PDB entry 8VWG | electron microscopy, 4.17 A resolution (low resolution: residue-level contacts below are approximate; hydrogen-bond / salt-bridge calls are withheld) | chains A and E of the 9 polymer chains in the assembly

[Chain A (and E)]
Molecule: Copia VLP protein
Notes: chain E of this document is another copy of the same molecule, construct and numbering; everything in this record applies to it too
Reference sequence: P04146 (COPIA_DROME); residues 0-269 here correspond to UniProt positions 1-270 (UniProt number = residue number + 1)
Amino-acid sequence (270 residues; numbered 0 to 269; the number before each row is that of its first residue; numbering starts at 0):
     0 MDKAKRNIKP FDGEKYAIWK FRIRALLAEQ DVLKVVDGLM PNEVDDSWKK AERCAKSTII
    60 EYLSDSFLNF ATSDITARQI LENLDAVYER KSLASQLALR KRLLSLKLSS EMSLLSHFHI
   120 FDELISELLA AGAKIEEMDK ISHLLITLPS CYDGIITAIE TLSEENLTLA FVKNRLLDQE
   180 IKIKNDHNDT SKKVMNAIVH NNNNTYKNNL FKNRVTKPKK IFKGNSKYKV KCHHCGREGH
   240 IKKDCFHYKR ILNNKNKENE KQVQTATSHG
Not modelled in the structure: 0-2, 187-269
Swiss-Prot annotation at these positions:
  - zinc finger: Val229 to His246 (CCHC-type)

[Chain A / chain E interface]
Pairs across the interface (32; chain A residue first):
  Lys4(A) with Ser56(E); Thr57(E); Glu60(E)
  Arg5(A) with Glu60(E)
  Asn6(A) with Glu60(E); Leu62(E)
  Ile17(A) with Asp64(E); Leu67(E)
  Phe20(A) with Ile59(E); Leu67(E); Ala70(E); Thr71(E)
  Arg21(A) with Ile59(E); Glu60(E); Leu62(E); Leu67(E)
  Ala24(A) with Ser56(E); Ile59(E)
  Ala27(A) with Arg52(E)
  Glu28(A) with Arg52(E); Ser56(E)
  Gln29(A) with Arg52(E)
  Asp30(A) with Arg52(E)
  His118(A) with Ser65(E)
  Asp121(A) with Ser65(E)
  Ala169(A) with Phe69(E); Val86(E)
  Phe170(A) with Val86(E); Arg89(E)
  Asn173(A) with Val86(E); Tyr87(E)
  Arg174(A) with Ala93(E)
Interface residues without a listed pair, chain A (20 interface residues in all): Ala3, Thr167, Lys172
Interface residues without a listed pair, chain E (18 interface residues in all): Tyr61, Ser63

[Overview]
Chain A and chain E form an interface of 20 and 18 residues respectively.
Both chains are Copia VLP protein. Entry 8VWG (Structure of the Drosophila retrotransposon Copia capsid) was
determined by electron microscopy, deposited together with 8VVW, 8VVZ and 8VW3.
